Entry 7UJD (electron microscopy, 2.50 A resolution); this record covers chains E and F of the 6 polymer chains in the assembly.

# Chain E
Protein: Fab 8 LC CDRs
Source organism: Homo sapiens
Notes: antibody fragment or engineered binder
Sequence (217 residues; each row starts with the number of its first residue):
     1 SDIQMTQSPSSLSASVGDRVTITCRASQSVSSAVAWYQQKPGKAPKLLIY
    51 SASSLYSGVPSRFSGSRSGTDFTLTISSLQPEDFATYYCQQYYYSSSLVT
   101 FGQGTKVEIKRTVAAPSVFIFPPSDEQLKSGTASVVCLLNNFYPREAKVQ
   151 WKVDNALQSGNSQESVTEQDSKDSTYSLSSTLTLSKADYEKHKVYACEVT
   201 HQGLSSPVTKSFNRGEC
Unresolved in the structure: 1-28, 35-49, 55-91, 99-217

# Chain F
Protein: Fab 8 HC CDRs
Source organism: Homo sapiens
Notes: antibody fragment or engineered binder
Sequence (229 residues; each row starts with the number of its first residue):
     1 EISEVQLVESGGGLVQPGGSLRLSCAASGFNFSSYSMHWVRQAPGKGLEW
    51 VAYIYPYSSYTYYADSVKGRFTISADTSKNTAYLQMNSLRAEDTAVYYCA
   101 RKYQWRGALDYWGQGTLVTVSSASTKGPSVFPLAPSSKSTSGGTAALGCL
   151 VKDYFPEPVTVSWNSGALTSGVHTFPAVLQSSGLYSLSSVVTVPSSSLGT
   201 QTYICNVNHKPSNTKVDKKVEPKSCDKTH
Unresolved in the structure: 1-32, 39-52, 63-101, 109-229

# How chain E and chain F interact
Residue-residue contacts (16):
  Ala33(E) - Gly107(F)
  Tyr50(E) - Tyr103(F)
  Tyr50(E) - Arg106(F)
  Tyr92(E) - His38(F)  hydrogen bond
  Tyr92(E) - Lys102(F)
  Tyr92(E) - Gly107(F)
  Tyr92(E) - Ala108(F)
  Tyr94(E) - Trp105(F)
  Tyr94(E) - Gly107(F)
  Ser95(E) - Tyr60(F)
  Ser96(E) - Tyr60(F)  hydrogen bond (backbone-side chain)
  Ser96(E) - Tyr62(F)
  Ser97(E) - His38(F)
  Ser97(E) - Tyr53(F)
  Ser97(E) - Tyr60(F)  hydrogen bond
  Leu98(E) - Tyr62(F)  hydrophobic

# In short
Chain E and chain F form an interface of 8 and 10 residues respectively; the contacts include 3 hydrogen
bonds. Polar contacts include Tyr92(E)-His38(F), Ser96(E)-Tyr60(F) and Ser97(E)-Tyr60(F).
Chain E is Fab 8 LC CDRs and chain F is Fab 8 HC CDRs, both from Homo sapiens; the structure, PSMD2 Structure
bound to MC1 and Fab8/14, was determined by electron microscopy together with 7UIH from the same study.
